Entry 9G3Z (electron microscopy, 4.30 A resolution (low resolution: residue-level contacts below are approximate; hydrogen-bond / salt-bridge calls are withheld)); this record covers chains L and l of the 34 polymer chains in the assembly.

Chain L:
Protein: Tubulin gamma complex associated protein 6
Source organism: Sus scrofa
UniProt: A0A8W4FDV6 (A0A8W4FDV6_PIG); the author numbering skips numbers that UniProt does not, so the offset changes along the chain: 1-609 = UniProt 1-609; 611-1716 = UniProt 610-1715
Amino-acid sequence (1715 residues; each row starts with the number of its first residue; note: 1 number in that range is skipped by the numbering (no residue carries it; nothing is unmodelled there)):
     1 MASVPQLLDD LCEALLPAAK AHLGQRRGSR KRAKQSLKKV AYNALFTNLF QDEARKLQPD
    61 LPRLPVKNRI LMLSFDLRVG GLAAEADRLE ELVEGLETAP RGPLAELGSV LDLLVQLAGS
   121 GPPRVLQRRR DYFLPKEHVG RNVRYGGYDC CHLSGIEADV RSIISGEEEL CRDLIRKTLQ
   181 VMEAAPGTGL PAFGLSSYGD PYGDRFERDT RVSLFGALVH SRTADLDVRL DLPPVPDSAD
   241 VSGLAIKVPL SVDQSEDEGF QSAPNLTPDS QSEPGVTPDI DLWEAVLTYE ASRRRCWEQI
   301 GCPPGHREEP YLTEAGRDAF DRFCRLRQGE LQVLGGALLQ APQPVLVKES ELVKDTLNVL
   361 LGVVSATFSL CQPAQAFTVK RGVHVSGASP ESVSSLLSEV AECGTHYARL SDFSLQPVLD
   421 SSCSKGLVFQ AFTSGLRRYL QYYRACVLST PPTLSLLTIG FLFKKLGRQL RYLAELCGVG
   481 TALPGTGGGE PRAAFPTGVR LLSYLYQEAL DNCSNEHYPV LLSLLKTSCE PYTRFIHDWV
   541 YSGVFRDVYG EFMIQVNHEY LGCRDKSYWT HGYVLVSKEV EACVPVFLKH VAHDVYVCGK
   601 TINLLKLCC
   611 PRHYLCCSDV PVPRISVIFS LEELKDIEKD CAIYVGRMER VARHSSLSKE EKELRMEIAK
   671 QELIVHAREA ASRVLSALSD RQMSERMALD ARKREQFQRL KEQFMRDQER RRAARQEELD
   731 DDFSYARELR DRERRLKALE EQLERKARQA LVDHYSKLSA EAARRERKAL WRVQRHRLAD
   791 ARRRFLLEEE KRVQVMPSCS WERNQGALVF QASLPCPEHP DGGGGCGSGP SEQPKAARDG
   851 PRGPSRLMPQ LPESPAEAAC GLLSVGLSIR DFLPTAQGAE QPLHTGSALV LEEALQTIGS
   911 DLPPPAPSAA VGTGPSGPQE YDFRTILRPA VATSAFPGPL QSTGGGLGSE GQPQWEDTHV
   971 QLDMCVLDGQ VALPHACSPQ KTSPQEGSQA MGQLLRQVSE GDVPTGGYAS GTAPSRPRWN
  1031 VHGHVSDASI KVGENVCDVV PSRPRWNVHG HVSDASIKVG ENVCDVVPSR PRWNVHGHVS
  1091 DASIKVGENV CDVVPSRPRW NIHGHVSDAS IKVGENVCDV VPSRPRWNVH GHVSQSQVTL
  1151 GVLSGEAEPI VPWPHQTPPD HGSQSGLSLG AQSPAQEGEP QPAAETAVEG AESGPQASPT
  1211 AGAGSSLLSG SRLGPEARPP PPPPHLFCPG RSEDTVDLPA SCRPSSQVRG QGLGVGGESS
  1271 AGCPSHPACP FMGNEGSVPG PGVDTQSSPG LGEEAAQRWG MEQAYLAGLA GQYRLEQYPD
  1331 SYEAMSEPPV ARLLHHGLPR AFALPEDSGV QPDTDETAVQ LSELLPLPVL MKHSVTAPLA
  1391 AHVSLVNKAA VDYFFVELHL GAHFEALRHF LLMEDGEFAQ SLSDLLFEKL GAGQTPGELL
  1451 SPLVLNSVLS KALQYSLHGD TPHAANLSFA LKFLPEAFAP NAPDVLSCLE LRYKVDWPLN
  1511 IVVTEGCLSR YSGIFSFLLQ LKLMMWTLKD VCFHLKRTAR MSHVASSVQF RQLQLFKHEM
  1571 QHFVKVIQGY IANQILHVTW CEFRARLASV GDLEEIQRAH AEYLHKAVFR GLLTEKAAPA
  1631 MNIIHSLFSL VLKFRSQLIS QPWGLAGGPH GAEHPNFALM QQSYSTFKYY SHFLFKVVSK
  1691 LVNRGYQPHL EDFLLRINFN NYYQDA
Disordered / not traced: 19-24, 53-62, 98-106, 128-141, 190-285, 611-1359, 1366-1375, 1549-1558, 1652-1665, 1693-1716

Chain l:
Protein: Tubulin gamma chain
Source organism: Sus scrofa
UniProt: A0A287BRH5 (A0A287BRH5_PIG); numbering as in UniProt (aligned over 1-451)
Amino-acid sequence (451 residues; numbered 1 to 451; the number before each row is that of its first residue):
     1 MPREIITLQL GQCGNQIGFE FWKQLCAEHG ISPEGIVEEF ATEGTDRKDV FFYQADDEHY
    61 IPRAVLLDLE PRVIHSILNS PYAKLYNPEN IYLSEHGGGA GNNWASGFSQ GEKIHEDIFD
   121 IIDREADGSD SLEGFVLCHS IAGGTGSGLG SYLLERLNDR YPKKLVQTYS VFPNQDEMSD
   181 VVVQPYNSLL TLKRLTQNAD CVVVLDNTAL NRIATDRLHI QNPSFSQINQ LVSTIMSAST
   241 TTLRYPGYMN NDLIGLIASL IPTPRLHFLM TGYTPLTTDQ SVASVRKTTV LDVMRRLLQP
   301 KNVMVSTGRD RQTNHCYIAI LNIIQGEVDP TQVHKSLQRI RERKLANFIP WGPASIQVAL
   361 SRKSPYLPSA HRVSGLMMAN HTSISSLFES SCQQYDKLRK REAFLEQFRK EDIFKENFDE
   421 LDRSREVVQE LIDEYHAATR PDYISWGTQE Q
Disordered / not traced: 278-286, 445-451

How chain L and chain l interact:
Contacting residue pairs (17):
  E1424(L) with G247(l)
  G1426(L) with N251(l)
  E1427(L) with N251(l)
  S1431(L) with M1(l); S131(l)
  A1462(L) with M1(l)
  Y1465(L) with M1(l); P2(l)
  S1466(L) with R47(l)
  L1467(L) with T45(l); R47(l); P246(l)
  H1468(L) with P246(l)
  F1543(L) with P162(l); K163(l)
  R1547(L) with P162(l)
  H1587(L) with P330(l)
Other interface residues (no listed pair), chain L (16 interface residues in all): F1428, Q1430, L1432, K1546
Other interface residues (no listed pair), chain l (14 interface residues in all): L243, D252, T331

In short:
Chain L and chain l form an interface of 16 and 14 residues respectively.
Chain L is Tubulin gamma complex associated protein 6 and chain l is Tubulin gamma chain, both from Sus
scrofa; the structure, Structure of the Open gamma-Tubulin Ring Complex from Pig Brain, was determined by
electron microscopy, deposited together with 9G3X, 9G3Y and 9G40.
